PDB entry 8EGB | electron microscopy, 3.80 A resolution | chains I and J of the 8 polymer chains in the assembly

[Chain I]
Name: DNA-directed RNA polymerase subunit beta
From: Escherichia coli
Notes: EC 2.7.7.6
UniProt: P0A8V4 (RPOB_ECO57); residue numbers follow UniProt; this construct covers 1-1342
Chain sequence (1342 residues; each row starts with the number of its first residue):
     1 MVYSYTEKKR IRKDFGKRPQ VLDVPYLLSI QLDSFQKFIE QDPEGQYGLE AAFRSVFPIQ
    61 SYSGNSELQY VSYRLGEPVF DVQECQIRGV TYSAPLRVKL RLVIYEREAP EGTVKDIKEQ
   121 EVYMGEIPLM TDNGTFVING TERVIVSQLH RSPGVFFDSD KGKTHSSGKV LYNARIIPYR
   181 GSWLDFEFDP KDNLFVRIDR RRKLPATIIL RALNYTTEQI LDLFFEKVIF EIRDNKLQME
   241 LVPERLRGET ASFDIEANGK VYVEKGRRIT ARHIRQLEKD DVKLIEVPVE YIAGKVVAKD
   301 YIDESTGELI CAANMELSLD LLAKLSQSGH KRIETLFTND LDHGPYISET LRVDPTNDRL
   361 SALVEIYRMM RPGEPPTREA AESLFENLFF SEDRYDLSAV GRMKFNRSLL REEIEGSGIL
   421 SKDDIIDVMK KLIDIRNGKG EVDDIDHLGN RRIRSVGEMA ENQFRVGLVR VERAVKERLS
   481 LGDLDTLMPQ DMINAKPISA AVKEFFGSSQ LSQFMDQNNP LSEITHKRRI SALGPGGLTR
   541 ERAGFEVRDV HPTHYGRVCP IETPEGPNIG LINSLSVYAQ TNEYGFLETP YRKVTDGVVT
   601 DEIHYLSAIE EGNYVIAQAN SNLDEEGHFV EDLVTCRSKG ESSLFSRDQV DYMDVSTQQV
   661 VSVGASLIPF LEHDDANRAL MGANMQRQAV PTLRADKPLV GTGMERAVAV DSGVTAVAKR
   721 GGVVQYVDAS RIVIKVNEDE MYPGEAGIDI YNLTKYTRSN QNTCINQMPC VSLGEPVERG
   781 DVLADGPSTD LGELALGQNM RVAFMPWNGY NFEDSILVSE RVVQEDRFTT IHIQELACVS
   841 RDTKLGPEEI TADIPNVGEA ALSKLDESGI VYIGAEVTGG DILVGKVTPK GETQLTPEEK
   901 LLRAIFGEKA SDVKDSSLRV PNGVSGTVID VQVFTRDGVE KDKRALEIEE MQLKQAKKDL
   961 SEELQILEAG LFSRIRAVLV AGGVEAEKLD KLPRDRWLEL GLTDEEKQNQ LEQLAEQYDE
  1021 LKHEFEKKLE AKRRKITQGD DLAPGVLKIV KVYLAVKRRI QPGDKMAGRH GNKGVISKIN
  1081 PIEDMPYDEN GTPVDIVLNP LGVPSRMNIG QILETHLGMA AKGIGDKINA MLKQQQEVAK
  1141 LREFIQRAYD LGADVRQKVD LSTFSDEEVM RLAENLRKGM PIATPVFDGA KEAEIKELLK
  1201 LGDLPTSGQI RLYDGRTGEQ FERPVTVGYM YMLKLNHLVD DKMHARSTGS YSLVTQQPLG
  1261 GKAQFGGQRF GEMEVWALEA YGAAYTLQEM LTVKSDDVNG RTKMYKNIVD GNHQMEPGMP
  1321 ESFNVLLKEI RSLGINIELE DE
Not modelled in the structure: 1
Ligand contacts:
  - chapso (1N7), molecule 1: Gln46, Tyr47, Tyr179, Ser398, Ala399, Val400, Arg452, Glu458, Glu461, Glu583, Tyr584
  - chapso (1N7), molecule 2: Gln725, Tyr726, Glu962, Gln965, Ile966, Ala969
Curated features (UniProtKB/Swiss-Prot):
  - modified residue (N6-acetyllysine): Lys1022, Lys1200

[Chain J]
Name: DNA-directed RNA polymerase subunit beta'
From: Escherichia coli
Notes: EC 2.7.7.6
UniProt: C3SIA2 (C3SIA2_ECOLX); residue numbers follow UniProt; this construct covers 2-1407
Chain sequence (1407 residues; numbered 1 to 1407; the number before each row is that of its first residue):
     1 VKDLLKFLKA QTKTEEFDAI KIALASPDMI RSWSFGEVKK PETINYRTFK PERDGLFCAR
    61 IFGPVKDYEC LCGKYKRLKH RGVICEKCGV EVTQTKVRRE RMGHIELASP TAHIWFLKSL
   121 PSRIGLLLDM PLRDIERVLY FESYVVIEGG MTNLERQQIL TEEQYLDALE EFGDEFDAKM
   181 GAEAIQALLK SMDLEQECEQ LREELNETNS ETKRKKLTKR IKLLEAFVQS GNKPEWMILT
   241 VLPVLPPDLR PLVPLDGGRF ATSDLNDLYR RVINRNNRLK RLLDLAAPDI IVRNEKRMLQ
   301 EAVDALLDNG RRGRAITGSN KRPLKSLADM IKGKQGRFRQ NLLGKRVDYS GRSVITVGPY
   361 LRLHQCGLPK KMALELFKPF IYGKLELRGL ATTIKAAKKM VEREEAVVWD ILDEVIREHP
   421 VLLNRAPTLH RLGIQAFEPV LIEGKAIQLH PLVCAAYNAD FDGDQMAVHV PLTLEAQLEA
   481 RALMMSTNNI LSPANGEPII VPSQDVVLGL YYMTRDCVNA KGEGMVLTGP KEAERLYRSG
   541 LASLHARVKV RITEYEKDAN GELVAKTSLK DTTVGRAILW MIVPKGLPYS IVNQALGKKA
   601 ISKMLNTCYR ILGLKPTVIF ADQIMYTGFA YAARSGASVG IDDMVIPEKK HEIISEAEAE
   661 VAEIQEQFQS GLVTAGERYN KVIDIWAAAN DRVSKAMMDN LQTETVINRD GQEEKQVSFN
   721 SIYMMADSGA RGSAAQIRQL AGMRGLMAKP DGSIIETPIT ANFREGLNVL QYFISTHGAR
   781 KGLADTALKT ANSGYLTRRL VDVAQDLVVT EDDCGTHEGI MMTPVIEGGD VKEPLRDRVL
   841 GRVTAEDVLK PGTADILVPR NTLLHEQWCD LLEENSVDAV KVRSVVSCDT DFGVCAHCYG
   901 RDLARGHIIN KGEAIGVIAA QSIGEPGTQL TMRTFHIGGA ASRAAAESSI QVKNKGSIKL
   961 SNVKSVVNSS GKLVITSRNT ELKLIDEFGR TKESYKVPYG AVLAKGDGEQ VAGGETVANW
  1021 DPHTMPVITE VSGFVRFTDM IDGQTITRQT DELTGLSSLV VLDSAERTAG GKDLRPALKI
  1081 VDAQGNDVLI PGTDMPAQYF LPGKAIVQLE DGVQISSGDT LARIPQESGG TKDITGGLPR
  1141 VADLFEARRP KEPAILAEIS GIVSFGKETK GKRRLVITPV DGSDPYEEMI PKWRQLNVFE
  1201 GERVERGDVI SDGPEAPHDI LRLRGVHAVT RYIVNEVQDV YRLQGVKIND KHIEVIVRQM
  1261 LRKATIVNAG SSDFLEGEQV EYSRVKIANR ELEANGKVGA TYSRDLLGIT KASLATESFI
  1321 SAASFQETTR VLTEAAVAGK RDELRGLKEN VIVGRLIPAG TGYAYHQDRM RRRAAGEAPA
  1381 APQVTAEDAS ASLAELLNAG LGGSDNE
Not modelled in the structure: 1-15, 932-947, 1127-1134, 1374-1407
Sequence notes: expression tag (1)
Bound ions: Zn2+ site 1: Cys70, Cys72, Cys85, Cys88; Mg2+: Asp460, Asp462, Asp464 (shared with 2 residues of chain R); Zn2+ site 2: Cys814, Cys888, Cys895, Cys898

[Chain I / chain J interface]
Contacting residue pairs - 343 pairs, chain I then chain J:
  Phe545(I) - Leu788(J)  hydrophobic
  Arg548(I) - Arg780(J)  hydrogen bond (backbone-side chain)
  Asp549(I) - Pro750(J)
  Asp549(I) - Arg780(J)
  Val550(I) - His777(J)
  His551(I) - Phe773(J)
  Pro552(I) - Phe773(J)
  His554(I) - Phe773(J)
  Tyr555(I) - Val769(J)
  Tyr555(I) - Leu770(J)  hydrophobic
  Tyr555(I) - Phe773(J)
  Cys559(I) - Arg780(J)
  Pro560(I) - Phe773(J)  hydrophobic
  Pro560(I) - Thr776(J)  hydrogen bond (backbone-side chain)
  Pro560(I) - Arg780(J)  hydrogen bond (backbone-side chain)
  Ile561(I) - Tyr772(J)  hydrophobic
  Ile561(I) - Thr776(J)
  Thr563(I) - Arg780(J)
  Gly566(I) - Ala787(J)
  Ile569(I) - Leu783(J)  hydrophobic
  Gly570(I) - Arg780(J)
  Asn573(I) - Arg780(J)
  Gln618(I) - Val769(J)
  Gln618(I) - Leu770(J)  hydrogen bond (side chain-backbone)
  Asn620(I) - Asn768(J)
  Ser642(I) - Leu770(J)
  Val660(I) - Val769(J)  hydrophobic
  Leu671(I) - Tyr772(J)
  Glu672(I) - Gly766(J)
  Glu672(I) - Leu767(J)
  His673(I) - Phe763(J)  hydrogen bond (side chain-backbone)
  His673(I) - Arg764(J)  hydrogen bond (side chain-backbone)
  Asp674(I) - Tyr772(J)  hydrogen bond (backbone-side chain)
  Asp675(I) - Phe763(J)
  Asp675(I) - Tyr772(J)
  Ala676(I) - Tyr772(J)
  Ala676(I) - Ser775(J)
  Ala676(I) - Thr776(J)
  Ala676(I) - Ala779(J)  hydrophobic
  Asn677(I) - Ala779(J)
  Asn677(I) - Leu783(J)
  Ala679(I) - Tyr772(J)
  Leu680(I) - Leu783(J)  hydrophobic
  Phe804(I) - Ser638(J)  hydrogen bond (backbone-side chain)
  Met805(I) - Ala633(J)
  Pro806(I) - Asp505(J)
  Pro806(I) - Ala633(J)
  Pro806(I) - Ala637(J)
  Asn808(I) - Pro359(J)
  Asn808(I) - Phe629(J)
  Asn808(I) - Ala633(J)
  Gly809(I) - Val357(J)
  Gly809(I) - Pro359(J)
  Gly809(I) - Phe629(J)
  Tyr810(I) - Pro359(J)
  Tyr810(I) - Tyr360(J)
  Asn811(I) - Asp505(J)
  Phe812(I) - Val357(J)  hydrophobic
  Phe812(I) - Pro451(J)
  Phe812(I) - Ser503(J)
  Phe812(I) - Gln504(J)  hydrogen bond (backbone-side chain)
  Phe812(I) - Asp505(J)
  Phe812(I) - Phe629(J)  hydrophobic
  Glu813(I) - Asp460(J)
  Glu813(I) - Phe461(J)
  Glu813(I) - Gln504(J)  hydrogen bond
  Ser815(I) - Val357(J)
  Ser815(I) - Phe461(J)
  Arg841(I) - Leu255(J)  hydrogen bond (side chain-backbone)
  Arg841(I) - Asp256(J)
  Arg841(I) - Gly257(J)
  Lys844(I) - Phe49(J)
  Thr896(I) - Lys76(J)
  Gln1061(I) - Lys445(J)
  Pro1062(I) - Ala446(J)
  Gly1063(I) - Val354(J)
  Lys1065(I) - Asp462(J)
  Lys1065(I) - Gly463(J)
  Lys1073(I) - Asp462(J)  salt bridge
  Gly1074(I) - Phe461(J)
  Val1075(I) - Val354(J)  hydrophobic
  Val1075(I) - Ile355(J)
  Val1075(I) - Phe461(J)  hydrogen bond (backbone-backbone)
  Val1075(I) - Gly463(J)
  Ile1076(I) - Thr356(J)
  Ser1077(I) - Thr356(J)
  Ser1077(I) - Val357(J)
  Asn1099(I) - Asp505(J)  hydrogen bond
  Pro1100(I) - Ala637(J)
  Pro1100(I) - Met725(J)
  Leu1101(I) - Gln504(J)
  Leu1101(I) - Asp505(J)
  Leu1101(I) - Met725(J)  hydrophobic
  Leu1101(I) - Ala730(J)  hydrophobic
  Leu1101(I) - Arg731(J)
  Val1103(I) - Val639(J)  hydrophobic
  Pro1104(I) - Gln736(J)
  Ser1105(I) - Arg731(J)  hydrogen bond
  Ser1105(I) - Gly732(J)  hydrogen bond (side chain-backbone)
  Ser1105(I) - Gln736(J)
  Met1107(I) - Gln739(J)
  Met1107(I) - Leu740(J)  hydrophobic
  Met1107(I) - Phe763(J)  hydrophobic
  Ile1109(I) - Ile641(J)  hydrophobic
  Ile1109(I) - Met644(J)  hydrophobic
  Ile1109(I) - Leu740(J)  hydrophobic
  Ile1112(I) - Val639(J)  hydrophobic
  Ile1112(I) - Ile641(J)
  Leu1113(I) - Ile641(J)  hydrophobic
  His1116(I) - Ile641(J)  hydrogen bond (side chain-backbone)
  Phe1187(I) - Leu767(J)
  Phe1187(I) - Tyr772(J)  hydrophobic
  Glu1192(I) - Ile641(J)
  Glu1192(I) - Arg764(J)  salt bridge
  Gln1209(I) - Val639(J)
  Gln1209(I) - Gly640(J)
  Gln1209(I) - Asp643(J)  hydrogen bond
  Glu1219(I) - Arg634(J)  salt bridge
  Phe1221(I) - Ala633(J)
  Phe1221(I) - Arg634(J)
  Glu1222(I) - Tyr512(J)  hydrogen bond
  Glu1222(I) - Tyr537(J)
  Glu1222(I) - Arg634(J)
  Glu1222(I) - Ser635(J)
  Arg1223(I) - Tyr512(J)
  Arg1223(I) - Ser635(J)
  Arg1223(I) - Gly636(J)
  Arg1223(I) - Phe719(J)  hydrogen bond (side chain-backbone)
  Arg1223(I) - Ser721(J)  hydrogen bond
  Arg1223(I) - Met724(J)
  Val1225(I) - Gly636(J)
  Val1225(I) - Ser638(J)
  Thr1226(I) - Ser638(J)  hydrogen bond (backbone-side chain)
  Thr1226(I) - Val639(J)  hydrogen bond (side chain-backbone)
  Thr1226(I) - Gly640(J)
  Val1239(I) - Lys445(J)
  Asp1240(I) - Lys445(J)
  Lys1242(I) - Arg352(J)
  Lys1242(I) - Val354(J)
  Lys1242(I) - Gln465(J)  hydrogen bond
  Met1243(I) - Arg352(J)
  Met1243(I) - Ser353(J)
  Met1243(I) - Met372(J)  hydrophobic
  Met1243(I) - Lys445(J)
  His1244(I) - Gly351(J)
  His1244(I) - Arg352(J)  hydrogen bond (backbone-backbone)
  His1244(I) - Met372(J)
  Ala1245(I) - Ser350(J)
  Ala1245(I) - Gly351(J)
  Ala1245(I) - Glu375(J)
  Arg1246(I) - Asp348(J)  salt bridge
  Arg1246(I) - Tyr349(J)  hydrogen bond (backbone-backbone)
  Arg1246(I) - Ser350(J)  hydrogen bond (backbone-backbone)
  Arg1246(I) - Leu376(J)
  Ser1247(I) - Asp348(J)
  Ser1247(I) - Tyr349(J)
  Ser1247(I) - Glu375(J)
  Ser1247(I) - Lys378(J)
  Ser1247(I) - Pro379(J)
  Thr1248(I) - Asp348(J)
  Tyr1251(I) - Asp348(J)  hydrogen bond
  Leu1253(I) - Arg99(J)  hydrogen bond (backbone-side chain)
  Leu1253(I) - Val253(J)  hydrophobic
  Val1254(I) - Arg99(J)  hydrogen bond (backbone-side chain)
  Val1254(I) - Leu249(J)
  Val1254(I) - Pro251(J)
  Val1254(I) - Arg337(J)
  Thr1255(I) - Arg99(J)
  Thr1255(I) - Arg337(J)
  Thr1255(I) - Asn341(J)
  Gln1256(I) - Arg99(J)
  Gln1257(I) - Asn341(J)  hydrogen bond
  Gln1257(I) - Lys345(J)
  Pro1258(I) - Arg346(J)
  Pro1258(I) - Asp348(J)
  Leu1259(I) - Arg346(J)
  Gly1260(I) - Arg346(J)
  Gly1267(I) - Arg346(J)  hydrogen bond (backbone-side chain)
  Gly1267(I) - Val347(J)
  Gly1267(I) - Ser350(J)
  Gln1268(I) - Arg346(J)
  Gln1268(I) - Val347(J)  hydrogen bond (backbone-backbone)
  Gln1268(I) - Ser350(J)  hydrogen bond (backbone-side chain)
  Gln1268(I) - Gly351(J)  hydrogen bond (side chain-backbone)
  Gln1268(I) - Arg352(J)
  Gln1268(I) - Ala467(J)
  Arg1269(I) - Arg339(J)  hydrogen bond (side chain-backbone)
  Arg1269(I) - Gln340(J)  hydrogen bond (side chain-backbone)
  Arg1269(I) - Gly344(J)  hydrogen bond (side chain-backbone)
  Arg1269(I) - Lys345(J)
  Arg1269(I) - Arg346(J)
  Phe1270(I) - Gly344(J)
  Phe1270(I) - Lys345(J)  hydrogen bond (backbone-backbone)
  Phe1270(I) - Val347(J)  hydrophobic
  Phe1270(I) - Asn424(J)
  Phe1270(I) - His469(J)
  Glu1272(I) - Leu343(J)
  Glu1272(I) - Lys1348(J)  salt bridge
  Met1273(I) - Thr428(J)
  Glu1274(I) - Asn424(J)
  Glu1274(I) - Ala426(J)
  Glu1274(I) - Thr428(J)
  Val1275(I) - Leu343(J)
  Trp1276(I) - Arg798(J)
  Trp1276(I) - Val801(J)
  Trp1276(I) - Val917(J)
  Trp1276(I) - Gln921(J)
  Ala1277(I) - Thr428(J)
  Ala1277(I) - Arg431(J)
  Ala1277(I) - Ile434(J)  hydrophobic
  Ala1277(I) - Gln921(J)  hydrogen bond (backbone-side chain)
  Leu1278(I) - Met484(J)  hydrophobic
  Glu1279(I) - Val917(J)
  Glu1279(I) - Leu1347(J)
  Glu1279(I) - Val1351(J)
  Ala1280(I) - Arg431(J)
  Ala1280(I) - Ile918(J)
  Ala1280(I) - Gln921(J)
  Tyr1281(I) - Arg431(J)
  Tyr1281(I) - Ile434(J)  hydrogen bond (side chain-backbone)
  Tyr1281(I) - Leu483(J)
  Tyr1281(I) - Met484(J)  hydrophobic
  Tyr1281(I) - Asn489(J)  hydrogen bond
  Gly1282(I) - Glu479(J)
  Gly1282(I) - Leu483(J)
  Gly1282(I) - Gly1360(J)
  Gly1282(I) - Thr1361(J)  hydrogen bond (backbone-backbone)
  Ala1283(I) - Glu479(J)
  Ala1284(I) - Glu479(J)  hydrogen bond (backbone-side chain)
  Ala1284(I) - Leu1356(J)
  Ala1284(I) - Ile1357(J)
  Ala1284(I) - Thr1361(J)
  Ala1284(I) - Gly1362(J)
  Tyr1285(I) - Glu475(J)
  Tyr1285(I) - Glu479(J)  hydrogen bond (backbone-side chain)
  Tyr1285(I) - Leu1356(J)
  Tyr1285(I) - Thr1361(J)  hydrogen bond (backbone-side chain)
  Thr1286(I) - Ala476(J)  hydrogen bond (side chain-backbone)
  Thr1286(I) - Glu479(J)  hydrogen bond
  Leu1287(I) - Ile1357(J)  hydrophobic
  Gln1288(I) - Arg1355(J)
  Gln1288(I) - Leu1356(J)
  Glu1289(I) - Pro471(J)
  Glu1289(I) - Leu472(J)  hydrogen bond (side chain-backbone)
  Glu1289(I) - Thr473(J)  hydrogen bond (side chain-backbone)
  Glu1289(I) - Ala476(J)
  Met1290(I) - Val347(J)
  Met1290(I) - Leu422(J)  hydrophobic
  Leu1291(I) - Lys345(J)  hydrogen bond (backbone-side chain)
  Leu1291(I) - Val1351(J)
  Leu1291(I) - Gly1354(J)
  Thr1292(I) - Gly1354(J)
  Lys1294(I) - Val347(J)
  Lys1294(I) - Asp348(J)  hydrogen bond (backbone-backbone)
  Lys1294(I) - Tyr349(J)
  Lys1294(I) - Val470(J)
  Lys1294(I) - Leu472(J)
  Ser1295(I) - Lys345(J)
  Ser1295(I) - Arg346(J)  hydrogen bond (side chain-backbone)
  Asp1296(I) - Lys345(J)  salt bridge
  Val1298(I) - Lys96(J)
  Met1304(I) - Leu472(J)  hydrophobic
  Met1304(I) - Thr473(J)
  Tyr1305(I) - Tyr349(J)
  Tyr1305(I) - Pro379(J)  hydrophobic
  Tyr1305(I) - Tyr382(J)
  Tyr1305(I) - Ile394(J)  hydrophobic
  Ile1308(I) - Pro379(J)  hydrophobic
  Ile1308(I) - Phe380(J)
  Ile1308(I) - Gly383(J)
  Ile1308(I) - Leu472(J)  hydrophobic
  Val1309(I) - Gly383(J)
  Val1309(I) - Glu386(J)
  His1313(I) - Phe380(J)
  His1313(I) - Leu472(J)
  His1313(I) - Thr473(J)
  His1313(I) - Leu474(J)  hydrogen bond (backbone-backbone)
  His1313(I) - Gln477(J)
  Met1315(I) - Thr473(J)
  Pro1320(I) - Lys345(J)
  Pro1320(I) - Val1353(J)
  Pro1320(I) - Gly1354(J)
  Glu1321(I) - Arg99(J)
  Ser1322(I) - Asn341(J)  hydrogen bond (side chain-backbone)
  Ser1322(I) - Leu342(J)
  Ser1322(I) - Lys345(J)
  Phe1323(I) - Ile20(J)  hydrophobic
  Phe1323(I) - Leu342(J)
  Phe1323(I) - Ile1352(J)  hydrophobic
  Val1325(I) - Arg99(J)
  Val1325(I) - Leu249(J)  hydrophobic
  Leu1326(I) - Ile331(J)  hydrophobic
  Leu1326(I) - Arg337(J)
  Leu1326(I) - Phe338(J)  hydrophobic
  Leu1326(I) - Leu342(J)  hydrophobic
  Lys1328(I) - Glu100(J)  salt bridge
  Lys1328(I) - Met102(J)
  Lys1328(I) - Leu245(J)
  Lys1328(I) - Pro246(J)
  Lys1328(I) - Leu249(J)
  Glu1329(I) - Leu245(J)
  Glu1329(I) - Leu327(J)
  Glu1329(I) - Met330(J)
  Glu1329(I) - Ile331(J)
  Glu1329(I) - Arg337(J)  salt bridge
  Ile1330(I) - Ile331(J)  hydrophobic
  Arg1331(I) - Trp33(J)
  Arg1331(I) - Pro243(J)
  Ser1332(I) - Pro243(J)
  Ser1332(I) - Leu245(J)
  Ser1332(I) - Tyr269(J)  hydrogen bond
  Ser1332(I) - Leu327(J)
  Leu1333(I) - Trp115(J)  hydrophobic
  Leu1333(I) - Pro243(J)
  Leu1333(I) - Leu307(J)  hydrophobic
  Leu1333(I) - Leu327(J)  hydrophobic
  Gly1334(I) - Ala23(J)
  Gly1334(I) - Leu24(J)
  Gly1334(I) - Ala25(J)  hydrogen bond (backbone-backbone)
  Gly1334(I) - His113(J)  hydrogen bond (backbone-side chain)
  Ile1335(I) - Ile22(J)  hydrophobic
  Ile1335(I) - Ala23(J)
  Ile1335(I) - Trp115(J)  hydrophobic
  Ile1335(I) - Phe116(J)  hydrophobic
  Ile1335(I) - Ala1336(J)  hydrophobic
  Asn1336(I) - Lys21(J)
  Asn1336(I) - Ile22(J)
  Asn1336(I) - Ala23(J)  hydrogen bond (backbone-backbone)
  Asn1336(I) - Leu24(J)
  Asn1336(I) - Met29(J)  hydrogen bond
  Asn1336(I) - Trp33(J)
  Ile1337(I) - Ile20(J)  hydrophobic
  Ile1337(I) - Lys21(J)
  Glu1338(I) - Ile20(J)
  Glu1338(I) - Lys21(J)  hydrogen bond (backbone-backbone)
  Leu1339(I) - Phe17(J)  hydrophobic
  Leu1339(I) - Ala19(J)
  Glu1340(I) - Phe17(J)
  Glu1340(I) - Ala19(J)  hydrogen bond (backbone-backbone)
  Glu1340(I) - Lys21(J)  salt bridge
  Glu1340(I) - Arg1341(J)  salt bridge
  Glu1342(I) - Glu16(J)
  Glu1342(I) - Asp18(J)
Also at the interface, not in a pair above, chain I (164 interface residues in all): Gly373, Glu504, Gly544, Glu565, Arg637, Glu641, Thr657, Trp807, Asp814, Thr893, Asn922, Arg1106, Lys1196, Ser1207, Thr1217, Phe1265, Gly1271, Gln1314, Gly1318, Met1319
Also at the interface, not in a pair above, chain J (190 interface residues in all): Lys66, Arg77, Glu142, Leu239, Asp248, Asn320, Gly358, Lys371, Glu402, Leu432, Gln435, Gln448, Cys454, Ala459, Leu508, Arg538, Ala632, Asp642, Asn720, Ile722, Arg744, Glu756, Glu765, Lys781, Ala784, Thr797, Ala914, Phe1319, Leu1332, Ala1359

[In short]
164 residues of chain I and 190 residues of chain J are in contact; the contacts include 61 hydrogen bonds and
10 salt bridges. Polar contacts include Lys1073(I)-Asp462(J), Glu1192(I)-Arg764(J) and Glu1219(I)-Arg634(J).
Bound to chain I: chapso. Asp460(J), Asp462(J) and Asp464(J) form the Mg2+ site.
Chain I is DNA-directed RNA polymerase subunit beta and chain J is DNA-directed RNA polymerase subunit beta',
both from Escherichia coli; the structure, Cryo-EM structure of consensus elemental paused elongation complex
with an unfolded TL, was determined by electron microscopy, deposited together with 8EG7, 8EG8, 8EH8, 8EH9,
8EHA, 8EHF and 8EHI.
